Entry 4KBK (X-ray diffraction, 2.10 A resolution); this record covers chain A.

[Chain A]
Name: Casein kinase I isoform delta
From: Homo sapiens
Notes: EC 2.7.11.1, 2.7.11.26
Reference sequence: P48730 (KC1D_HUMAN); residues 3-317 here = UniProt positions 3-317
Sequence (331 residues; each row starts with the number of its first residue; numbers below 1 keep their minus sign (Met-13 is residue -13)):
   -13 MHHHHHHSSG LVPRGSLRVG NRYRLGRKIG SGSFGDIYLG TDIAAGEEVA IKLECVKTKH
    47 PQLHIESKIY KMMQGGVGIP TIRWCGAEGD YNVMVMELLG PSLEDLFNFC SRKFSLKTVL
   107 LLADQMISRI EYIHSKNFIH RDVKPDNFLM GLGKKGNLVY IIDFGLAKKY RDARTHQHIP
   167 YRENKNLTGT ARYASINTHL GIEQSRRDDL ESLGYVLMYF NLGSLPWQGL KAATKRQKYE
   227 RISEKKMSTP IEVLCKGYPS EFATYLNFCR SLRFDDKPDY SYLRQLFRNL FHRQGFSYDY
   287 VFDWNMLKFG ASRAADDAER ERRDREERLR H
Unresolved in the structure: -13 to 2, 19-20, 42-47, 294-317
Sequence notes: expression tag (-13 to 2)
Ligand contacts: 1QG ((3S)-3-{4-[3-(4-fluorophenyl)-1-methyl-1H-pyrazol-4-yl]pyridin-2-yl}morpholine): Ile15, Ser17, Gly18, Ile23, Leu25, Ala36, Ile37, Lys38, Tyr56, Ile68, Met80, Met82, Glu83, Leu84, Leu85, Gly86, Pro87, Leu135, Ile148
Curated features (UniProtKB/Swiss-Prot):
  - region: His317 (Autoinhibitory)
  - active site: Asp128 (Proton acceptor)
  - binding site (ATP): Ile15 to Ile23, Lys38

[Overview]
Bound to chain A: compound 1QG. Curated annotation (UniProt) lists active-site residue Asp128 and 10
ATP-binding residues.
Chain A is Casein kinase I isoform delta (Homo sapiens); the structure, CK1d in complex with
(3S)-3-{4-[3-(4-fluorophenyl)-1-methyl-1H-pyrazol-4-yl]pyridin-2-yl}morpholine inhibitor, was determined by
X-ray diffraction (same publication as 4KB8, 4KBA and 4KBC).
